PDB entry 5GM6 | electron microscopy, 3.50 A resolution | chains L and f of the 46 polymer chains in the assembly

== Chain L ==
Molecule: U2 snRNA
Organism: Saccharomyces cerevisiae S288c
Sequence (1175 nucleotides; each row starts with the number of its first residue):
     1 ACGAAUCUCUUUGCCUUUUGGCUUAGAUCAAGUGUAGUAUCUGUUCUUUU
    51 CAGUGUAACAACUGAAAUGACCUCAAUGAGGCUCAUUACCUUUUAAUUUG
   101 UUACAAUACACAUUUUUUGGCACCCAAAAUAAUAAAAUGGACGGGAAGAG
   151 ACUUUUUAAGCAAGUUGUUUUCCGCUAAUGUCAGGUCUCACUACUUUUUG
   201 CUGCUAUUUUUCUUCGCUCAUGGUUUCUUCAUAAGGCGUUUUUAUGAUGG
   251 UUUUUCGAAAUUGGUUUUUGAGACGACGGUUGCUCAAGGUUAUUGUUUUU
   301 GUUUUCUUCUGGUUGUUUUCUAUUUUCUUUUUUUUAGCUUUCUGUUUCUC
   351 CCUUAGUUUGGCUUUUUGCUUCAUACUCUUCCCUGUCUUUCCGAGCCGUU
   401 UAUGUCCAACGCGGGAUUUGGUUUUUCUUUAUCGAUGGGAAGAAAUGGUG
   451 CUAUAGUAGGUUGGGAGAUAAUAUUUAUGGUAUGGGGUGCUAGUGCGGAU
   501 GGGGCGCUCUUAUUGUUGAUUUCUUCGCUCGUCUUCUUUUUCUGGUGGCG
   551 CUGCAAGAGGAAGUUUUUCGACUUUGUUAUGAUUUUUGGUUUGCAAGGAA
   601 AGGUGUCUUACGAUUCUUUUUUUGAUGUAAUAGGAUAAGCUUGCUUAUCC
   651 CCCAAGUAUCGGCCAAAGUUGUUGAUUUUCCUUUUGAAGUGUCCUCGGUU
   701 UGAGGGGGUGUAGGGUGGGGUUGGUCUACAAUAAGAGUGUUCCAUUGUUA
   751 ACGUGCUGGCGUCUUUUACUAUAUUUUUUUUCCCAGUUUAUUUUGUGCUU
   801 AUUUUCUCAUUGAGGAGAAGGAGCUCUUCUCGCAGGAUAUAAAUGGAGGU
   851 UUGCUAAAGGGGAGGAGAUGUGUUUGUGAGAAUACUGCUGAGAGAGUUCU
   901 GGAAGAGAAAAAAAGGAGGCAAUGGAAGGCGUUUGCUGGGAAAAGAGAAG
   951 AGCCAUGACUGCAUCUGUUGUUUCAAGGCCAGUUUUAUUAACCGCCUAUG
  1001 UCAUAGAGGCGUUUUUUUUGGAGGGAUUUGAAGAAUGCCGGCGGCAUCAA
  1051 GAAACGGACUUGAUGGUUGACGCCUGUUUUUAAAGUUAGAGACGUCGCGA
  1101 CCCUCGCACUUGUGGAGUCGUUCUUGACUUUUACUUUGGUCGCUUGAUGU
  1151 UUCUCUCGUCUUCCCGUUCGCUCUU
Unresolved in the structure: 67-1175

== Chain f ==
Molecule: Pre-mRNA-splicing factor SYF2
Organism: Saccharomyces cerevisiae (strain ATCC 204508 / S288c)
UniProtKB: P53277 (SYF2_YEAST); residue numbers follow UniProt; this construct covers 1-215
Amino-acid sequence (215 residues; row label = number of the first residue in the row):
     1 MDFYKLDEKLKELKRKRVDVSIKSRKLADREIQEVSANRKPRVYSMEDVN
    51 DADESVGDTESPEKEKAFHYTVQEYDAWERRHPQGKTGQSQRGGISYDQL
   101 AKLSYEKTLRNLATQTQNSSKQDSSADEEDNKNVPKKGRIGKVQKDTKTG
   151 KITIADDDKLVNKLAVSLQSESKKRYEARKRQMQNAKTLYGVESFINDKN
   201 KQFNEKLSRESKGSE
Unresolved in the structure: 1-91, 124-141, 212-215

== Interface between chain L and chain f ==
Contacting residue pairs (21):
  A4(L) / Thr-114(f)  phosphate contact
  A5(L) / Arg-110(f)  salt bridge to the phosphate
  A5(L) / Thr-114(f)  sugar contact
  A5(L) / Asn-118(f)  sugar contact
  U6(L) / Asn-111(f)  phosphate contact
  C7(L) / Lys-174(f)  salt bridge to the phosphate
  C9(L) / Arg-181(f)  salt bridge to the phosphate
  U10(L) / Asn-185(f)  phosphate contact
  U12(L) / Arg-92(f)  hydrogen bond to the sugar
  G13(L) / Gln-182(f)  base contact
  G13(L) / Arg-209(f)  salt bridge to the phosphate
  C14(L) / Gln-182(f)  base contact
  C14(L) / Arg-209(f)  salt bridge to the phosphate
  C15(L) / Lys-206(f)  base contact
  C15(L) / Arg-209(f)  base contact
  U16(L) / Gln-202(f)  base contact
  U16(L) / Phe-203(f)  hydrogen bond to the base
  U17(L) / Lys-199(f)  base contact
  U18(L) / Lys-199(f)  salt bridge to the phosphate
  U18(L) / Phe-203(f)  sugar contact
  U18(L) / Lys-206(f)  base contact
Also at the interface, not in a pair above, chain L (14 interface residues in all): G3
Also at the interface, not in a pair above, chain f (15 interface residues in all): Lys-121

== Overview ==
14 residues of chain L face 15 of chain f across their interface; the contacts include 2 hydrogen bonds and 6
salt bridges. Among the polar pairs are U16(L)/Phe-203(f), U12(L)/Arg-92(f) and A5(L)/Arg-110(f).
Chain L is U2 snRNA (Saccharomyces cerevisiae S288c) and chain f is Pre-mRNA-splicing factor SYF2
(Saccharomyces cerevisiae (strain ATCC 204508 / S288c)); the structure, Cryo-EM structure of the activated
spliceosome (Bact complex) at 3.5 angstrom resolution, was determined by electron microscopy.
